Entry 8YW1 (electron microscopy, 3.44 A resolution); this record covers chains I and J of the 33 polymer chains in the assembly.

Chain I (and J):
Molecule: Spike glycoprotein E2
Source organism: Semliki Forest virus 4
Notes: chain J of this document is another copy of the same molecule, construct and numbering; everything in this record applies to it too
Reference sequence: A0A0E3T652 (A0A0E3T652_SFV); residues 5-422 here correspond to UniProt positions 338-755 (UniProt number = residue number + 333)
Sequence (418 residues; numbered 5 to 422; the number before each row is that of its first residue):
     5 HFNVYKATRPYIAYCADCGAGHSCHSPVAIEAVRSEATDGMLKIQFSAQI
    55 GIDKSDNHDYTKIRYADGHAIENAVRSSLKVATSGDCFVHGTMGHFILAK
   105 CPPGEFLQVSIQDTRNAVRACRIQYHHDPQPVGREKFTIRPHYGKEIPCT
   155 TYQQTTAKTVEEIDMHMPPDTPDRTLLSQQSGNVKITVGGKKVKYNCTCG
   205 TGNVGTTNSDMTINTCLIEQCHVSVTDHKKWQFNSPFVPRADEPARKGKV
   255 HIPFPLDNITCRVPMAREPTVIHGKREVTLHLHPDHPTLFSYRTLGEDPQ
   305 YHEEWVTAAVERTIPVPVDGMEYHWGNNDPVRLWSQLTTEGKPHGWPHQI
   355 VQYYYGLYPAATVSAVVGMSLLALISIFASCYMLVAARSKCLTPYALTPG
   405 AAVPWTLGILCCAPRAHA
Disulfides: C19-C125, C91-C105, C201-C225, C203-C220
Glycans and other covalent adducts: N-acetylglucosamine (NAG) linked to N200; glycan linked to N262

Interface between chain I and chain J:
Contacting residue pairs - 12 pairs, chain I then chain J:
  F92(I) - A24(J)  hydrophobic
  H94(I) - A24(J)
  T142(I) - Q128(J)
  I143(I) - D21(J)
  I143(I) - R126(J)
  I143(I) - I127(J)
  I143(I) - Q128(J)
  R144(I) - A20(J)  hydrogen bond (side chain-backbone)
  R144(I) - D21(J)
  R144(I) - G25(J)
  R144(I) - S27(J)
  R266(I) - Y18(J)  hydrogen bond
Interface residues without a listed pair, chain I (9 interface residues in all): P145, H146, H290
Interface residues without a listed pair, chain J (13 interface residues in all): G23, E109, F110, F241

Summary:
The interface between chain I and chain J involves 9 residues on one side and 13 on the other, with 2 hydrogen
bonds. Among the polar pairs are R144(I)-A20(J) and R266(I)-Y18(J). N-acetylglucosamine is covalently linked
to N200(I).
Chain I and chain J are both Spike glycoprotein E2 (Semliki Forest virus 4); the structure, Semliki Forest
virus viron in complex with VLDLR, was determined by electron microscopy (same publication as 8YVY, 8YVZ and
8YW2).
